5XVB - chains L and T of the 4 polymer chains in the assembly; structure by X-ray diffraction, 1.84 A resolution.

== Chain L ==
Name: [NiFe]-hydrogenase 2 large subunit
Organism: Citrobacter sp. S-77
Sequence (567 residues; numbered 1 to 567; the number before each row is that of its first residue):
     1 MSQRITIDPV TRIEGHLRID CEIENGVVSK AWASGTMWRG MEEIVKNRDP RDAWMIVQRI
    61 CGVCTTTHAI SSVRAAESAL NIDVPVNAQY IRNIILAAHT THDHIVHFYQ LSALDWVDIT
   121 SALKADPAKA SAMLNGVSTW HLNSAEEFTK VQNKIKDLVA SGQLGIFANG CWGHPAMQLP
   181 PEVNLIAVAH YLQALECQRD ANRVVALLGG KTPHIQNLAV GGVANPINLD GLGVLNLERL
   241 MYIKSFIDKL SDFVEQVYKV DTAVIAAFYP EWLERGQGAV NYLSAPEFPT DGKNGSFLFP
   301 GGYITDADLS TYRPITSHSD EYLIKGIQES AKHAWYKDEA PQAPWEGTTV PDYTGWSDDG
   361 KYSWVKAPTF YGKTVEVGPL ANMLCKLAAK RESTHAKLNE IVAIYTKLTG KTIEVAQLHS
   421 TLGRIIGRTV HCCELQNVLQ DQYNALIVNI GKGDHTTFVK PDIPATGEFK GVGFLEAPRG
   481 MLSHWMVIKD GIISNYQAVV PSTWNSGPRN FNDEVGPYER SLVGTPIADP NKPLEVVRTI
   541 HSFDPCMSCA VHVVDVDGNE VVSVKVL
Not modelled in the structure: 1, 553-567
Ion coordination: Mg2+: Glu42, Ala498; ni-fe reduced active center Ni: Cys61, Cys64, Cys546, Cys549
Ligand contacts: ni-fe reduced active center (NFU; formyl[bis(hydrocyanato-1kappaC)]ironnickel(Fe-Ni)): Cys61, Val63, Cys64, Thr67, His68, Ala477, Pro478, Arg479, Leu482, Val500, Pro501, Ser502, Cys546, Cys549

== Chain T ==
Name: [NiFe]-hydrogenase 2 small subunit
Organism: Citrobacter sp. S-77
Sequence (335 residues; numbered 1 to 335; the number before each row is that of its first residue):
     1 EMAESVSRPQ RPPVIWIGAQ ECTGCTESLL RATHPTVENL VLETISLEYH EVLSAAFGHQ
    61 VEENKHNALE KYKGQYVLVV DGSIPLKDNG IYCMVAGEPI VDHIRRAAEG AAAIIAIGSC
   121 AAWGGVAAAG VNPTGAVGLQ EVLPGKTIIN IPGCPPNPHN FLATVAHIIT YGKPPKLDAK
   181 NRPTFAYGRL IHEHCERRPH FDAGRFAKEF GDEGHREGWC LYHLGCKGPE TYGNCSTLQF
   241 CDVGGVWPVA IGHPCYGCNE EGIGFHKGIH QLAHVENQTP RSEKPDVNIK EGGNISAGAV
   301 GLLGGVVGLV AGVSVMAVRE LGRQQKKDNA DSRGE
Not modelled in the structure: 1-8, 277-335
Ion coordination: 4Fe-4S cluster Fe site 1: Cys22, Cys25, Cys120, Cys154; 4Fe-4S cluster Fe site 2: His192, Cys195, Cys220, Cys226; 3Fe-4S cluster Fe: Cys235, Cys255, Cys258
Ligand contacts:
  - 3Fe-4S cluster (F3S): Ile191, Thr231, Cys235, Phe240, Trp247, Pro248, Cys255, Tyr256, Gly257, Cys258, Asn259
  - 4Fe-4S cluster (SF4), molecule 1: Glu21, Cys22, Thr23, Gly24, Cys25, Gly82, Gly118, Ser119, Cys120, Val126, Gly153, Cys154, Pro155
  - 4Fe-4S cluster (SF4), molecule 2: Ile191, His192, Cys195, Arg197, Arg198, Phe201, Cys220, Leu221, Tyr222, Cys226, Gly228, Pro229, Val249

== Interface between chain L and chain T ==
Contacting residue pairs (35; chain L residue first):
  Leu229(L) with His167(T); Tyr171(T), hydrophobic; Phe185(T)
  Asp230(L) with Pro175(T); Lys176(T), salt bridge; Thr184(T), hydrogen bond (backbone-side chain); Phe185(T), hydrogen bond (backbone-backbone)
  Gly231(L) with Phe185(T)
  Leu232(L) with Phe185(T); Ala186(T); Gly233(T); Asn234(T); Thr237(T)
  Asn236(L) with Phe185(T)
  Leu237(L) with Ala163(T); Ala166(T); His167(T)
  Glu238(L) with His34(T), salt bridge; His159(T); Ala163(T); Leu238(T)
  Arg239(L) with Leu238(T)
  Met241(L) with His34(T); Pro35(T); Leu162(T); Ala163(T), hydrophobic; Ala166(T), hydrophobic
  Tyr242(L) with Thr33(T); His34(T); Asp242(T)
  Ser245(L) with Thr33(T); His34(T)
  Ile447(L) with Thr170(T); Tyr171(T), hydrogen bond (backbone-side chain)
  Gly451(L) with Tyr171(T)
Interface residues without a listed pair, chain L (14 interface residues in all): Ile450
Interface residues without a listed pair, chain T (22 interface residues in all): Arg189, His194

== Summary ==
14 residues of chain L and 22 residues of chain T are in contact; the contacts include 3 hydrogen bonds and 2
salt bridges. Polar pairs include Asp230(L)-Lys176(T), Glu238(L)-His34(T) and Asp230(L)-Thr184(T). Bound to
chain L: ni-fe reduced active center.
Chain L is [NiFe]-hydrogenase 2 large subunit and chain T is [NiFe]-hydrogenase 2 small subunit, both from
Citrobacter sp. S-77; the structure, [NiFe]-hydrogenase (Hyb-type) from Citrobacter sp. S-77 in an H2-reduced
condition, was determined by X-ray diffraction (same publication as 5XVC and 5XVD).
